Entry 5XRZ (X-ray diffraction, 3.60 A resolution); this record covers chains G and L of the 12 polymer chains in the assembly.

[Chain G]
Name: DNA repair protein RAD52 homolog
From: Homo sapiens
UniProtKB: P43351 (RAD52_HUMAN); residues 1-212 here = UniProt positions 1-212
Chain sequence (215 residues; row label = number of the first residue in the row; numbers below 1 keep their minus sign (Gly-2 is residue -2)):
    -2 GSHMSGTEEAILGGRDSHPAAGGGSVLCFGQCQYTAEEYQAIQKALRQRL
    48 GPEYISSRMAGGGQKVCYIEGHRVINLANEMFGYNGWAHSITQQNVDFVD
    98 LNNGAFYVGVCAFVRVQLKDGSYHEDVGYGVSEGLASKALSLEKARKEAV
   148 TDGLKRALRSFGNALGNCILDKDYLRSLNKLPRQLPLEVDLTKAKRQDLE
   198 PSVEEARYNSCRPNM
Not modelled in the structure: -2 to 24, 209-212
Construct notes: expression tag (-2 to 0); engineered mutation Ala102 (Lys in P43351), Ala133 (Lys in P43351)
Bound ions: K+ near Glu140 (its only coordinating residue here)
Curated features (UniProtKB/Swiss-Prot):
  - DNA-binding region: Lys152 to Arg156
  - modified residue: Tyr104 (Phosphotyrosine), Ser199 (Phosphoserine)
What the authors report for this chain:
  - binding site for ssDNA (chain L): Arg55, Val63, Lys152, Arg153, Arg156
  - mutagenesis - K152A, R153A, R156A: decreased catalytic activity
  - mutagenesis - R55A: decreased catalytic activity on DNA annealing
  - mutagenesis - R55A/K152A: decreased binding to ssDNA

[Chain L]
Molecule: ssDNA
Sequence (40 nucleotides; numbered 1 to 40; the number before each row is that of its first residue):
     1 TTTTTTTTTTTTTTTTTTCCCTTTTTTTTTTTTTTTTTTT
Bound ions: K+ site 1: DT1 (shared with 1 residue of chain K); K+ site 2: DT12 (shared with 1 residue of chain C); K+ site 3: DT16, DT17 (shared with 1 residue of chain D); K+ site 4: DT25 (shared with 1 residue of chain F); K+ site 5: DT37 (shared with 1 residue of chain I)

[Interface between chain G and chain L]
Contacting residue pairs (22; chain G residue first):
  Arg55(G) with DT25(L), hydrogen bond to the phosphate
  Val63(G) with DT24(L), base contact
  Tyr65(G) with DT24(L), phosphate contact; DT25(L), sugar contact; DT26(L), phosphate contact
  Ile66(G) with DT26(L), phosphate contact
  Glu67(G) with DT26(L), phosphate contact
  Gly68(G) with DT26(L), phosphate contact
  Glu140(G) with DT28(L), sugar contact
  Lys141(G) with DT26(L), base contact
  Lys144(G) with DT27(L), phosphate contact; DT28(L), salt bridge to the phosphate
  Thr148(G) with DT26(L), phosphate contact; DT27(L), hydrogen bond to the phosphate
  Asp149(G) with DT24(L), phosphate contact; DT25(L), phosphate contact
  Lys152(G) with DT25(L), salt bridge to the phosphate; DT26(L), salt bridge to the phosphate
  Arg153(G) with DT23(L), salt bridge to the phosphate; DT24(L), salt bridge to the phosphate
  Arg156(G) with DT24(L), salt bridge to the phosphate
  Leu167(G) with DT23(L), phosphate contact
Also at the interface, not in a pair above, chain G (17 interface residues in all): Cys64, Glu145

[Overview]
17 residues of chain G and 6 residues of chain L are in contact; the contacts include 2 hydrogen bonds and 6
salt bridges. Polar contacts include Arg55(G)-DT25(L), Thr148(G)-DT27(L) and Lys144(G)-DT28(L). The paper
reports a binding site for ssDNA (chain L) at Arg55(G), Val63(G) and Lys152(G) among others; K152A, R153A and
R156A of chain G reduce catalytic activity; 5 substitutions were tested in all.
Here chain G is DNA repair protein RAD52 homolog (Homo sapiens) and chain L is ssDNA. Entry 5XRZ (Structure of
a ssDNA bound to the inner DNA binding site of RAD52) was determined by X-ray diffraction together with 5XS0
from the same study.
